1YPH - chains E and D of the 6 polymer chains in the assembly; structure by X-ray diffraction, 1.34 A resolution.

[Chain E]
Protein: CHYMOTRYPSIN A, chain C
Source organism: Bos taurus
Notes: EC 3.4.21.1
UniProt: P00766 (CTRA_BOVIN); residue numbers follow UniProt; this construct covers 149-245
Amino-acid sequence (97 residues; each row starts with the number of its first residue):
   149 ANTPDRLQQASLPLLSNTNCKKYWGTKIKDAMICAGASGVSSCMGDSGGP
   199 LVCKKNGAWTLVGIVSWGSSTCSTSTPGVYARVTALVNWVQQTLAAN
UniProt features mapped onto this chain:
  - active site: S195 (Charge relay system)
Cystine bridges: C168-C182, C191-C220

[Chain D]
Protein: CHYMOTRYPSIN A, chain B
Source organism: Bos taurus
Notes: EC 3.4.21.1
UniProt: P00766 (CTRA_BOVIN); numbering as in UniProt (aligned over 16-146)
Amino-acid sequence (131 residues; row label = number of the first residue in the row):
    16 IVNGEEAVPGSWPWQVSLQDKTGFHFCGGSLINENWVVTAAHCGVTTSDV
    66 VVAGEFDQGSSSEKIQKLKIAKVFKNSKYNSLTINNDITLLKLSTAASFS
   116 QTVSAVCLPSASDDFAAGTTCVTTGWGLTRY
UniProt features mapped onto this chain:
  - active site (Charge relay system): H57, D102
Cystine bridges: C42-C58

[Chain E / chain D interface]
Residue-residue contacts - 17 pairs, chain E then chain D:
  A149(E) - D35(D)
  A149(E) - F41(D)  hydrophobic
  A149(E) - C58(D)
  A149(E) - G59(D)  hydrogen bond (backbone-backbone)
  A149(E) - V60(D)
  A149(E) - T61(D)
  A149(E) - D64(D)  hydrogen bond (backbone-side chain)
  N150(E) - H57(D)  hydrogen bond (side chain-backbone)
  N150(E) - C58(D)
  N150(E) - G59(D)
  T151(E) - D35(D)  hydrogen bond
  T151(E) - F39(D)
  D153(E) - K36(D)
  D153(E) - T37(D)
  S214(E) - Y146(D)  hydrogen bond (backbone-side chain)
  W215(E) - Y146(D)
  T219(E) - I99(D)
Interface residues without a listed pair, chain E (8 interface residues in all): S195

[In short]
8 residues of chain E and 13 residues of chain D are in contact; the contacts include 5 hydrogen bonds. Polar
contacts include A149(E)-D64(D), N150(E)-H57(D) and T151(E)-D35(D). UniProt lists active-site residues H57(D)
and D102(D) on chain D; active-site residue S195(E) on chain E.
Chain E is CHYMOTRYPSIN A, chain C and chain D is CHYMOTRYPSIN A, chain B, both from Bos taurus; the
structure, High resolution structure of bovine alpha-chymotrypsin, was determined by X-ray diffraction.
